Entry 3SXT (X-ray diffraction, 1.81 A resolution); this record covers chains B and F of the 6 polymer chains in the assembly.

# Chain B
Protein: Methylamine utilization protein MauG
Source organism: Paracoccus denitrificans
Notes: EC 1.-.-.-
Reference sequence: Q51658 (MAUG_PARDP); residues 1-367 here correspond to UniProt positions 21-387 (UniProt number = residue number + 20)
Chain sequence (373 residues; row label = number of the first residue in the row):
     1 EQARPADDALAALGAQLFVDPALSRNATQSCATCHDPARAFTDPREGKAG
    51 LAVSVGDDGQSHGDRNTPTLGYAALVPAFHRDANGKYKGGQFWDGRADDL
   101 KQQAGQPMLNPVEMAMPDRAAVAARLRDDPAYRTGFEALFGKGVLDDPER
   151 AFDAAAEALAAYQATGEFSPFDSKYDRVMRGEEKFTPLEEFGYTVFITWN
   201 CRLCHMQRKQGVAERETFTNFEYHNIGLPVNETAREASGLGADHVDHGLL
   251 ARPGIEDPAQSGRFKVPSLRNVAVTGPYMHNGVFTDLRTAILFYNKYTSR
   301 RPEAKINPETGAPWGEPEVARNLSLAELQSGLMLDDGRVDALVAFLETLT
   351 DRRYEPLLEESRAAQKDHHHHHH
Unresolved in the structure: 1-6, 364-373
Differences from the reference sequence: expression tag (368-373)
Bound ions: heme c Fe site 1 near His35 (its only coordinating residue here); Ca2+: Asn66, Thr275, Pro277; heme c Fe site 2: His205, Tyr294; Na+ site 1: Asn231, Thr233; Na+ site 2: Leu250, Arg252, Ile255
Residues lining bound ligands:
  - heme c (HEC), molecule 1: Phe18, Gln29, Ser30, Cys31, Cys34, His35, Arg45, Ser54, Val55, Gly56, Arg65, Asn66, Thr67, Pro68, Thr69, Leu70, Gln91, Phe92, Trp93, Arg96, Leu100, Gln103, Ala104, Pro107, Met108, Glu113, Met114, Leu159, Gln163, Lys265
  - heme c (HEC), molecule 2: Trp93, Asn200, Cys201, Cys204, His205, His224, Ile226, Leu228, Phe264, Lys265, Val266, Pro267, Leu269, Val272, Tyr278, Met279, His280, Leu287, Ala290, Ile291, Tyr294, Ser324, Glu327, Leu328, Leu334, Leu342, Leu346
Swiss-Prot annotation at these positions:
  - binding site (heme c): Cys31, Cys34, His35, Cys201, Cys204, His205, His280

# Chain F
Protein: Methylamine dehydrogenase heavy chain
Source organism: Paracoccus denitrificans
Notes: EC 1.4.99.3
Reference sequence: A1BB97 (A1BB97_PARDP); residues 1-386 here correspond to UniProt positions 32-417 (UniProt number = residue number + 31)
Chain sequence (386 residues; row label = number of the first residue in the row):
     1 QDAPEAETQAQETQGQAAARAAAADLAAGQDDEPRILEAPAPDARRVYVN
    51 DPAHFAAVTQQFVIDGEAGRVIGMIDGGFLPNPVVADDGSFIAHASTVFS
   101 RIARGERTDYVEVFDPVTLLPTADIELPDAPRFLVGTYPWMTSLTPDGKT
   151 LLFYQFSPAPAVGVVDLEGKAFKRMLDVPDCYHIFPTAPDTFFMHCRDGS
   201 LAKVAFGTEGTPEITHTEVFHPEDEFLINHPAYSQKAGRLVWPTYTGKIH
   251 QIDLSSGDAKFLPAVEALTEAERADGWRPGGWQQVAYHRALDRIYLLVDQ
   301 RDEWRHKTASRFVVVLDAKTGERLAKFEMGHEIDSINVSQDEKPLLYALS
   351 TGDKTLYIHDAESGEELRSVNQLGHGPQVITTADMG
Unresolved in the structure: 1-10
Cystine bridges: Cys181-Cys196

# Chain B / chain F interface
Contacting residue pairs - 14 pairs, chain B then chain F:
  Phe191(B) - Arg197(F)
  Thr298(B) - Pro158(F)
  Arg300(B) - Pro158(F)
  Arg301(B) - Ala159(F)
  Arg301(B) - Asp177(F)  salt bridge
  Arg301(B) - Val178(F)
  Gly331(B) - Ser157(F)  hydrogen bond (backbone-side chain)
  Gly331(B) - Pro158(F)
  Leu332(B) - Phe156(F)  hydrophobic
  Leu332(B) - Pro158(F)
  Met333(B) - Pro158(F)  hydrogen bond (backbone-backbone)
  Met333(B) - Ala159(F)  hydrophobic
  Arg338(B) - Asp180(F)  salt bridge
  Arg338(B) - Arg197(F)
Also at the interface, not in a pair above, chain B (9 interface residues in all): Asp335
Also at the interface, not in a pair above, chain F (9 interface residues in all): Pro160

# Overview
Chain B and chain F each contribute 9 residues to their interface, with 2 hydrogen bonds and 2 salt bridges.
Among the polar pairs are Arg301(B)-Asp177(F), Arg338(B)-Asp180(F) and Gly331(B)-Ser157(F). Chain B binds heme
c. From UniProt: 7 heme c-binding residues on chain B.
Chain B is Methylamine utilization protein MauG and chain F is Methylamine dehydrogenase heavy chain, both
from Paracoccus denitrificans; the structure, Crystal Structure of the Quinol Form of Methylamine
Dehydrogenase in Complex with the Diferrous Form of ..., was determined by X-ray diffraction.
